8C8B - chain A; structure by X-ray diffraction, 1.46 A resolution.

[Chain A]
Name: DNA cross-link repair 1A protein
Organism: Homo sapiens
Notes: EC 3.5.2.6
Reference sequence: Q6PJP8 (DCR1A_HUMAN); numbering as in UniProt (aligned over 698-1040)
Sequence (343 residues; numbered 698 to 1040; the number before each row is that of its first residue):
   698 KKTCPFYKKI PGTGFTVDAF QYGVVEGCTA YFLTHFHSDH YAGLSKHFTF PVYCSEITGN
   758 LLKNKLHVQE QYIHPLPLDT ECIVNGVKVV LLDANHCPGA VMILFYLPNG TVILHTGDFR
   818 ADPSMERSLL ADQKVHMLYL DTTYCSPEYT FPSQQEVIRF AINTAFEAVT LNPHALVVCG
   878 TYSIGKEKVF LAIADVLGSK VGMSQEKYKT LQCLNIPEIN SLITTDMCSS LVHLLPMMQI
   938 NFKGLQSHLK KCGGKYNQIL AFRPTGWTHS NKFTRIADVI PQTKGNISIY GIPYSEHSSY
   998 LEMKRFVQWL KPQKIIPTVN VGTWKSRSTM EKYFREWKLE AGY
Disordered / not traced: 698-699
Bound ions: Zn2+ site 1: H732, H734, H793, D815 (together with U1L); Zn2+ site 2: D736, H737, D815 (together with U1L)
Residues lining bound ligands: U1L (4-[[(2S)-1-(oxidanylamino)-1-oxidanylidene-propan-2-yl]amino]-N-prop-2-enyl-quinazoline-2-carboxamide): H732, H734, S735, D736, H737, H793, D815, T840, Y841, Y879, S880, H994
UniProt features mapped onto this chain:
  - mutagenesis: D838 (D838N: Impaired nuclear focus formation, reduced interaction with PIAS and increased sensitivity to cisplatin), H994 (H994A: Impaired nuclear focus formation, reduced interaction with PIAS and increased sensitivity to cisplatin)
From the paper describing this entry:
  - binding site for U1L: H734, D736, Y841, S880

[Summary]
Ligands of chain A: compound U1L. H732, H734, H793 and D815 coordinate Zn2+ site 1. D736, H737 and D815
coordinate Zn2+ site 2. Curated annotation (UniProt) lists 2 mutagenesis sites. The paper reports a binding
site for U1L at H734, D736 and Y841 among others.
Chain A is DNA cross-link repair 1A protein (Homo sapiens); the structure, Crystal structure of human DNA
cross-link repair 1A in complex with hydroxamic acid inhibitor (compound 48), was determined by X-ray
diffraction, deposited together with 8CEW, 8CF0, 8CG9, 8C8D and 8C8S.
